Entry 6B48 (electron microscopy, 3.60 A resolution); this record covers chains B and H of the 11 polymer chains in the assembly.

== Chain B ==
Molecule: CRISPR-associated protein Csy2
Organism: Pseudomonas aeruginosa (strain UCBPP-PA14)
UniProtKB: Q02MM0 (CSY2_PSEAB); numbering as in UniProt (aligned over 1-327)
Chain sequence (329 residues; each row starts with the number of its first residue; numbers below 1 keep their minus sign (Met-1 is residue -1)):
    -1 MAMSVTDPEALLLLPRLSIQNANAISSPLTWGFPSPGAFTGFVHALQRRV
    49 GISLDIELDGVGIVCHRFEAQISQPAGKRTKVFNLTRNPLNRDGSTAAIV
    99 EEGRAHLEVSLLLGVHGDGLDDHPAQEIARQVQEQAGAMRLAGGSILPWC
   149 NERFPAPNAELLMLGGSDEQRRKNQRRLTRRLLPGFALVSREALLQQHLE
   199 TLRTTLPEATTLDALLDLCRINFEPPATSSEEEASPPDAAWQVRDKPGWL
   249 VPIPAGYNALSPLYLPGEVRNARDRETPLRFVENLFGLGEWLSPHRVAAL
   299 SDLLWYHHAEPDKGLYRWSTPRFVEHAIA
Not modelled in the structure: -1 to 2, 224-238, 323-327
Construct notes: initiating methionine (-1); expression tag (0)

== Chain H ==
Molecule: CRISPR-associated protein Csy3
Organism: Pseudomonas aeruginosa (strain UCBPP-PA14)
UniProtKB: Q02MM1 (CSY3_PSEAB); residue numbers follow UniProt; this construct covers 1-342
Chain sequence (344 residues; row label = number of the first residue in the row; numbers below 1 keep their minus sign (Met-1 is residue -1)):
    -1 MAMSKPILSTASVLAFERKLDPSDALMSAGAWAQRDASQEWPAVTVREKS
    49 VRGTISNRLKTKDRDPAKLDASIQSPNLQTVDVANLPSDADTLKVRFTLR
    99 VLGGAGTPSACNDAAYRDKLLQTVATYVNDQGFAELARRYAHNLANARFL
   149 WRNRVGAEAVEVRINHIRQGEVARAWRFDALAIGLRDFKADAELDALAEL
   199 IASGLSGSGHVLLEVVAFARIGDGQEVFPSQELILDKGDKKGQKSKTLYS
   249 VRDAAAIHSQKIGNALRTIDTWYPDEDGLGPIAVEPYGSVTSQGKAYRQP
   299 KQKLDFYTLLDNWVLRDEAPAVEQQHYVIANLIRGGVFGEAEEK
Not modelled in the structure: -1 to 5, 339-342
Construct notes: initiating methionine (-1); expression tag (0)

== Interface between chain B and chain H ==
Pairs across the interface (57):
  Gln18(B) with Pro20(H); Ser257(H)
  Asn19(B) with Ser257(H), hydrogen bond
  Arg65(B) with Arg250(H)
  Glu67(B) with Arg250(H), salt bridge
  Gln69(B) with Glu230(H), hydrogen bond; Tyr247(H); His256(H)
  Ser71(B) with Ile232(H)
  Ala74(B) with Lys238(H); Gly240(H)
  Lys76(B) with Lys238(H), hydrogen bond (side chain-backbone)
  Val80(B) with Ile232(H), hydrophobic
  Asn82(B) with Glu230(H), hydrogen bond; Leu231(H)
  Leu83(B) with Leu231(H), hydrogen bond (backbone-backbone)
  Thr84(B) with Leu231(H); Gln258(H)
  Arg85(B) with Leu231(H); Thr289(H)
  Pro87(B) with Glu283(H)
  Leu88(B) with Ser287(H), hydrogen bond (backbone-side chain); Val288(H); Thr289(H); Gly292(H)
  Asn89(B) with Ala294(H)
  Arg90(B) with Ala294(H); Gln297(H), hydrogen bond (backbone-side chain); Pro298(H)
  Gly92(B) with Gly292(H)
  Glu99(B) with Leu233(H)
  His104(B) with Asp22(H), salt bridge; Tyr247(H), hydrogen bond
  Glu132(B) with Gln167(H)
  Gly135(B) with Arg98(H), hydrogen bond (backbone-side chain); His208(H)
  Ala136(B) with Arg98(H); Leu100(H); His208(H)
  Arg138(B) with Glu15(H)
  Ser143(B) with Asp19(H), hydrogen bond; Arg98(H), hydrogen bond
  Ile144(B) with Arg98(H), hydrogen bond (backbone-side chain)
  Leu145(B) with Ser21(H)
  Pro146(B) with Thr96(H); Leu210(H), hydrophobic
  Cys148(B) with Arg94(H), hydrogen bond
  Asn149(B) with Gly168(H), hydrogen bond (side chain-backbone)
  Asn269(B) with Ser10(H), hydrogen bond; Val11(H); Asn110(H); Glu338(H)
  Ala270(B) with Val11(H); Asn110(H), hydrogen bond (backbone-side chain)
  Arg271(B) with Cys109(H); Asn110(H), hydrogen bond (backbone-backbone)
  Arg273(B) with Asn110(H)
Interface residues without a listed pair, chain B (43 interface residues in all): Phe66, Pro73, Phe81, Asn86, Asp91, Met137, Trp147, Arg151, Asp272
Interface residues without a listed pair, chain H (45 interface residues in all): Arg16, Ser107, Ala108, Ile165, Glu169, Lys239, Val249, Tyr285

== Overview ==
43 residues of chain B face 45 of chain H across their interface, with 17 hydrogen bonds and 2 salt bridges.
Among the polar pairs are Glu67(B)-Arg250(H), His104(B)-Asp22(H) and Asn19(B)-Ser257(H).
Here chain B is CRISPR-associated protein Csy2 and chain H is CRISPR-associated protein Csy3, both from
Pseudomonas aeruginosa (strain UCBPP-PA14). Entry 6B48 (Cryo-EM structure of Type I-F CRISPR crRNA-guided Csy
surveillance complex with bound anti-CRISPR protein AcrF10) was determined by electron microscopy, deposited
together with 6B44, 6B45, 6B46 and 6B47.
